1SUS - chains A and C; structure by X-ray diffraction, 2.70 A resolution.

== Chain A (and C) ==
Name: Caffeoyl-CoA O-methyltransferase
Organism: Medicago sativa
Notes: EC 2.1.1.104; chain C of this document is another copy of the same molecule, construct and numbering; everything in this record applies to it too
Reference sequence: Q40313 (CAMT_MEDSA); numbering as in UniProt (aligned over 1-247)
Chain sequence (247 residues; each row starts with the number of its first residue):
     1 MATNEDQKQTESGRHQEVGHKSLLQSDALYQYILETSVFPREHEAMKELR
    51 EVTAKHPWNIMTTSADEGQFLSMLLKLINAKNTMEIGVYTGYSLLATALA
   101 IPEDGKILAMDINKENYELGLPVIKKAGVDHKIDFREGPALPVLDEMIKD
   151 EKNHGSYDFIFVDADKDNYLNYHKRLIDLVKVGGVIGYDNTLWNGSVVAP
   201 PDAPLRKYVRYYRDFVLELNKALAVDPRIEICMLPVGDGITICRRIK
Not modelled in the structure: 1-20
Ion coordination: Ca2+: D163, D189, N190
Residues lining bound ligands:
  - S-adenosylhomocysteine (SAH): M61, T62, T63, E85, G87, V88, Y89, Y92, S93, M110, D111, I112, N113, G138, P139, A140, D163, A164, D165, N168, Y172
  - sinapoyl coenzyme A (SPF): K21, I60, M61, D163, A164, D165, K166, N190, W193, N194, D202, A203, P204, R206, Y208, Y212, D238
UniProt features mapped onto this chain:
  - binding site (substrate): K21, D163, N194
  - binding site (S-adenosyl-L-methionine): T63, E85, G87, V88, S93, D111, A140, D165
  - binding site (a divalent metal cation): D163, D189, N190
What the authors report for this chain:
  - Ca2+ coordination: D163, D189, N190

== How chain A and chain C interact ==
Residue-residue contacts (74; chain A residue first):
  S22(A) - Q25(C)  hydrogen bond (backbone-side chain)
  L23(A) - L24(C)
  L23(A) - Q25(C)  hydrogen bond (backbone-backbone)
  L23(A) - L29(C)  hydrophobic
  L24(A) - L23(C)
  L24(A) - L24(C)
  L24(A) - Q25(C)  hydrogen bond (backbone-backbone)
  L24(A) - P235(C)  hydrophobic
  Q25(A) - K21(C)
  Q25(A) - S22(C)
  Q25(A) - L23(C)  hydrogen bond (backbone-backbone)
  Q25(A) - L24(C)
  Q25(A) - N194(C)
  Q25(A) - G195(C)
  L29(A) - L23(C)  hydrophobic
  L29(A) - L192(C)  hydrophobic
  Y32(A) - S196(C)
  Y32(A) - V197(C)  hydrophobic
  Y32(A) - L217(C)
  Y32(A) - N220(C)  hydrogen bond
  Y32(A) - K221(C)  hydrogen bond
  T36(A) - A224(C)
  S37(A) - I231(C)
  S37(A) - M233(C)  hydrogen bond
  R41(A) - A224(C)  hydrogen bond (side chain-backbone)
  R41(A) - D226(C)  hydrogen bond (side chain-backbone)
  R41(A) - P227(C)
  R41(A) - I229(C)  hydrogen bond (side chain-backbone)
  R41(A) - E230(C)
  Q69(A) - E230(C)
  Q69(A) - I231(C)  hydrogen bond (side chain-backbone)
  Q69(A) - C232(C)
  F70(A) - C232(C)  hydrophobic
  F70(A) - L234(C)  hydrophobic
  M73(A) - I231(C)
  M73(A) - C232(C)  hydrophobic
  M73(A) - I242(C)
  M73(A) - R244(C)
  K76(A) - E230(C)  salt bridge
  K76(A) - R244(C)
  L77(A) - L74(C)  hydrophobic
  L77(A) - V185(C)  hydrophobic
  L77(A) - R244(C)
  I78(A) - L77(C)  hydrophobic
  V185(A) - L77(C)  hydrophobic
  L192(A) - L29(C)  hydrophobic
  L192(A) - I33(C)  hydrophobic
  V197(A) - Y32(C)
  V198(A) - L29(C)
  V198(A) - Y32(C)  hydrophobic
  L217(A) - Y32(C)
  N220(A) - Y32(C)  hydrogen bond
  L223(A) - R41(C)  hydrogen bond (backbone-side chain)
  A224(A) - T36(C)
  A224(A) - R41(C)  hydrogen bond (backbone-side chain)
  D226(A) - R41(C)  hydrogen bond (backbone-side chain)
  I229(A) - R41(C)  hydrogen bond (backbone-side chain)
  E230(A) - R41(C)  hydrogen bond (backbone-side chain)
  E230(A) - K76(C)  salt bridge
  I231(A) - R41(C)
  I231(A) - Q69(C)
  C232(A) - Q69(C)
  C232(A) - F70(C)  hydrophobic
  M233(A) - I33(C)
  M233(A) - T36(C)
  M233(A) - S37(C)
  M233(A) - Q69(C)  hydrogen bond (backbone-side chain)
  L234(A) - V236(C)  hydrophobic
  P235(A) - L24(C)  hydrophobic
  P235(A) - P235(C)
  I242(A) - M73(C)  hydrophobic
  R244(A) - M73(C)
  R244(A) - K76(C)
  R244(A) - L77(C)
Also at the interface, not in a pair above, chain A (37 interface residues in all): I33, L74, N194, G195
Also at the interface, not in a pair above, chain C (43 interface residues in all): S26, A28, I78, L223

== Summary ==
The interface between chain A and chain C involves 37 residues on one side and 43 on the other; the contacts
include 18 hydrogen bonds and 2 salt bridges. Polar pairs include K76(A)-E230(C), S22(A)-Q25(C) and
Y32(A)-N220(C). Bound to chain A: S-adenosylhomocysteine and sinapoyl coenzyme A. The paper reports Ca2+
coordination by D163(A), D189(A) and N190(A).
Both chains are Caffeoyl-CoA O-methyltransferase (Medicago sativa). Entry 1SUS (Crystal structure of alfalfa
feruoyl coenzyme A 3-O-methyltransferase) was determined by X-ray diffraction (same publication as 1SUI).
